7B92 - chains C and D of the 4 polymer chains in the assembly; structure by X-ray diffraction, 3.00 A resolution.

[Chain C]
Molecule: Splicing factor 3B subunit 1
Source organism: Homo sapiens
UniProtKB: O75533 (SF3B1_HUMAN); numbering as in UniProt (aligned over 453-1304)
Amino-acid sequence (852 residues; row label = number of the first residue in the row):
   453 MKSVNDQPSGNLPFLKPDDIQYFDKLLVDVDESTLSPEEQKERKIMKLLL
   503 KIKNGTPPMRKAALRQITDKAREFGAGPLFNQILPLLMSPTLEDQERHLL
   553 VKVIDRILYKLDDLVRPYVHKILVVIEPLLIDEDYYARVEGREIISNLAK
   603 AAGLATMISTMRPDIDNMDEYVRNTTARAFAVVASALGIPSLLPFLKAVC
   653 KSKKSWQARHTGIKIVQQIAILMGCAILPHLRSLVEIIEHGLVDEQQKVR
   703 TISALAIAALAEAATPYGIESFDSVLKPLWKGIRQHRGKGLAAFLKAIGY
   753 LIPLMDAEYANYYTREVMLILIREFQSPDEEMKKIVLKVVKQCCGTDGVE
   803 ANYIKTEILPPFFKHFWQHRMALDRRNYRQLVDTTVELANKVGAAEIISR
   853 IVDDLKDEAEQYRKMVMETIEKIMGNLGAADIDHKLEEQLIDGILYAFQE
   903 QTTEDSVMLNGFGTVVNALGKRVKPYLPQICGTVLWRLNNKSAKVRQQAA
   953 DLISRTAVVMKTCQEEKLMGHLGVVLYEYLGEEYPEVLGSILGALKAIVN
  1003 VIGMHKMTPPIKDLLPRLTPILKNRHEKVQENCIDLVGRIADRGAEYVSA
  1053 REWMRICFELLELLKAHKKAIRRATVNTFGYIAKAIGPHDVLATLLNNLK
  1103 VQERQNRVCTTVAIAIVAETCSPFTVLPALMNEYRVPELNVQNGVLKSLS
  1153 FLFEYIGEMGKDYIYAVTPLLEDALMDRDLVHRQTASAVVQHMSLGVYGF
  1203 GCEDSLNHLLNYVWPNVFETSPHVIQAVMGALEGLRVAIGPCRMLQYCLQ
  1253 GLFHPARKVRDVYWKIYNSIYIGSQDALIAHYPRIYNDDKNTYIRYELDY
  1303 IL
Not modelled in the structure: 453-462
Curated features (UniProtKB/Swiss-Prot):
  - region: Gly529 to Arg568 (Interaction with SF3B14), Gln547 to His550 (Interaction with PHF5A), Glu1156, Tyr1157 (Interaction with PHF5A)
  - site: Pro469 (Interaction with RNA), Tyr587 (Interaction with RNA), Glu592 (Interaction with PHF5A), Lys602 (Interaction with SF3B3), Cys677 (Interaction with SF3B3), Cys1035 (Interaction with RNA), Tyr1049 (Interaction with RNA), Leu1141 (Interaction with RNA), Glu1205 (Interaction with SF3B3)
  - modified residue: Ser488 (Phosphoserine), Lys554 (N6-acetyllysine), Lys562 (N6-acetyllysine)
  - mutagenesis: Lys700 (K700E: Does not affect the stability of the SF3B complex interaction with U2AF65. Does not decrease the affinity to RNA)
Ligand contacts: T2W ([(Z,2S)-5-[[4-[(2E,4E)-3-methyl-5-[(2S,4R)-4,6,6-trimethyl-4-oxidanyl-oxan-2-yl]penta-2,4-dienyl]cyclohexyl]amino]-5-oxidanylidene-pent-3-en-2-yl] N-methylcarbamate): Leu1066, Lys1067, Ala1068, His1069, Lys1071, Arg1074, Arg1075, Val1078, Gln1107, Val1110, Val1114
What the authors report for this chain:
  - mutagenesis - V1078A, V1078I: increased growth in response to SSA and SD6

[Chain D]
Molecule: PHD finger-like domain-containing protein 5A
Source organism: Homo sapiens
UniProtKB: Q7RTV0 (PHF5A_HUMAN); numbering as in UniProt (aligned over 1-98)
Amino-acid sequence (108 residues; each row starts with the number of its first residue; numbers below 1 keep their minus sign (Gly-9 is residue -9)):
    -9 GPLGSPGSRAMAKHHPDLIFCRKQAGVAIGRLCEKCDGKCVICDSYVRPC
    41 TLVRICDECNYGSYQGRCVICGGPGVSDAYYCKECTIQEKDRDGCPKIVN
    91 LGSSKTDL
Not modelled in the structure: -9 to 5
Sequence notes: expression tag (-9 to 0)
Glycans and other covalent adducts: compound T2W linked to Cys26
Ion coordination: Zn2+ site 1: Cys11, Cys46, Cys49, Cys85; Zn2+ site 2: Cys23, Cys58, Cys61; Zn2+ site 3: Cys30, Cys33, Cys72, Cys75
Ligand contacts: T2W ([(Z,2S)-5-[[4-[(2E,4E)-3-methyl-5-[(2S,4R)-4,6,6-trimethyl-4-oxidanyl-oxan-2-yl]penta-2,4-dienyl]cyclohexyl]amino]-5-oxidanylidene-pent-3-en-2-yl] N-methylcarbamate): Lys25, Lys29, Tyr36, Ile60
What the authors report for this chain:
  - binding site for T2W: Cys26
  - mutagenesis - C26H: decreased binding to T2W
  - mutagenesis - C26H: unchanged growth in response to PB
  - mutagenesis - K29A, K29R: increased growth in response to SSA/SD6
  - mutagenesis - Y36A: increased growth in response to SSA and SD6

[Chain C / chain D interface]
Contacting residue pairs - 42 pairs, chain C then chain D:
  Lys468(C) with Thr96(D)
  Lys505(C) with Ser94(D), hydrogen bond (backbone-side chain)
  Gly507(C) with Ser93(D); Ser94(D), hydrogen bond (backbone-side chain)
  Thr508(C) with Leu91(D); Ser93(D)
  Pro509(C) with Ser93(D)
  Arg512(C) with Lys95(D)
  Glu545(C) with Thr96(D)
  Gln547(C) with Ser53(D), hydrogen bond; Tyr54(D); Lys95(D)
  Glu548(C) with Thr96(D)
  His550(C) with Glu48(D); Tyr51(D)
  Leu551(C) with Lys95(D)
  Tyr588(C) with Tyr51(D), hydrogen bond (backbone-side chain); Gly52(D); Gln55(D)
  Val591(C) with Tyr51(D)
  Glu592(C) with Tyr51(D)
  His1069(C) with Glu24(D)
  Lys1071(C) with Asp27(D), salt bridge; Ser67(D)
  Arg1074(C) with Gly28(D); Tyr36(D)
  Phe1153(C) with Val37(D), hydrophobic
  Glu1156(C) with Ser35(D), hydrogen bond; Val37(D); Arg38(D), hydrogen bond (backbone-side chain); Glu74(D)
  Tyr1157(C) with Arg38(D), hydrogen bond (backbone-side chain)
  Ile1158(C) with Arg38(D), hydrogen bond (backbone-side chain)
  Gly1159(C) with Arg38(D)
  His1194(C) with Glu74(D), salt bridge
  Leu1197(C) with Glu74(D); Ile77(D); Gln78(D)
  Tyr1200(C) with Ile77(D), hydrophobic
  Glu1235(C) with Gln78(D); Lys80(D)
  Gly1236(C) with Gln78(D)
Also at the interface, not in a pair above, chain C (34 interface residues in all): Asn506, Pro510, Lys554, Lys1070, Gln1193, Gly1232, Val1239
Also at the interface, not in a pair above, chain D (26 interface residues in all): Lys25, Asn90, Gly92

[Summary]
Chain C and chain D form an interface of 34 and 26 residues respectively; the contacts include 8 hydrogen
bonds and 2 salt bridges. Polar contacts include Lys1071(C)-Asp27(D), His1194(C)-Glu74(D) and
Lys505(C)-Ser94(D). The paper reports a binding site for T2W at Cys26(D); V1078A and V1078I of chain C
increase growth in response to SSA and SD6; 6 substitutions were tested in all.
Chain C is Splicing factor 3B subunit 1 and chain D is PHD finger-like domain-containing protein 5A, both from
Homo sapiens; the structure, Structure of a minimal SF3B core in complex with sudemycin D6 (form II), was
determined by X-ray diffraction, deposited together with 7B0I, 7B91, 7B9C, 7OMF, 7ONB and 7OPI.
